2AAY - chain A; structure by X-ray diffraction, 1.55 A resolution.

== Chain A ==
Protein: 3-phosphoshikimate 1-carboxyvinyltransferase
Source organism: Escherichia coli
Notes: EC 2.5.1.19
UniProt: P0A6D3 (AROA_ECOLI); residues 1-427 here = UniProt positions 1-427
Amino-acid sequence (427 residues; each row starts with the number of its first residue):
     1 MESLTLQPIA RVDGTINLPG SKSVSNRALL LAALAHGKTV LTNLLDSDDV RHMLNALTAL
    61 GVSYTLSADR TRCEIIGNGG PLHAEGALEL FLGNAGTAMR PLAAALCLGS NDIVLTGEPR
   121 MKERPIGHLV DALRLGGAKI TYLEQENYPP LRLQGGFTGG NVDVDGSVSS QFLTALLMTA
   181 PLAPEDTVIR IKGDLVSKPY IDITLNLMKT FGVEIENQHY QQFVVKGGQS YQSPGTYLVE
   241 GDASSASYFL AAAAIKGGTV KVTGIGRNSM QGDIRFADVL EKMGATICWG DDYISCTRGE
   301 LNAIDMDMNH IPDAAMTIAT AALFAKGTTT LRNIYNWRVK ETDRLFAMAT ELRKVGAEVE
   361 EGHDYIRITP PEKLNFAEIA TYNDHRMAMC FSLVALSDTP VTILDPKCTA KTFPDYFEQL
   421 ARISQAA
Swiss-Prot annotation at these positions:
  - active site: Asp313 (Proton acceptor)
  - binding site (3-phosphoshikimate): Lys22, Ser23, Arg27, Ser169, Ser170, Gln171, Ser197, Asp313, Asn336, Lys340
  - binding site (phosphoenolpyruvate): Lys22, Gly96, Arg124, Gln171, Arg344, Arg386, Lys411
  - site (Modified by bromopyruvate): Cys408, Lys411
  - mutagenesis: Gly96 (G96A: Insensitive to glyphosate with unaltered affinity for its first substrate S3P, but displays a 30-fold lower affinity for its second substrate PEP), Thr97 (T97I: This mutant is sensitive to glyphosate and causes a substantial decrease in the affinity for PEP. Is insensitive to glyphosate but maintains high affinity for PEP; when associated with S-101), Pro101 (P101A: Displays a slight decrease of the affinity binding for both S3P and PEP. Decreases the binding affinity of glyphosate, reducing the potency of this inhibitor ...), Asp313 (D313A: The enolpyruvyl transfer reaction is halted after formation of the tetrahedral adduct of the substrates)
Residues lining bound ligands:
  - glyphosate (GPJ): Lys22, Asp49, Asn94, Ala95, Gly96, Thr97, Arg100, Arg124, Gln171, Asp313, Lys340, Glu341, Arg344, His385, Arg386, Lys411
  - shikimate (SKM; (3R,4S,5R)-3,4,5-trihydroxycyclohex-1-ene-1-carboxylic acid): Lys22, Ser23, Arg27, Thr97, Ser170, Gln171, Tyr200, Pro312, Asp313, Lys340
What the authors report for this chain:
  - binding site for glyphosate: Lys22, Asn94, Gly96, Arg124, Gln171, Asp313, Glu341, Arg344, Arg386, Lys411
  - conformationally variable residues (loop rearrangement, side-chain flip): Val168, Ser197, Val339 to Arg344

== Summary ==
Bound to chain A: shikimate and glyphosate. From UniProt: active-site residue Asp313, 10 residues binding
3-phosphoshikimate, 7 phosphoenolpyruvate-binding residues and 4 mutagenesis sites. The paper reports a
binding site for glyphosate at Lys22, Asn94 and Gly96 among others; conformational variability at Val168,
Ser197 and Val339.
Chain A is 3-phosphoshikimate 1-carboxyvinyltransferase (Escherichia coli); the structure, EPSP synthase
liganded with shikimate and glyphosate, was determined by X-ray diffraction (same publication as 2AA9).
